PDB entry 7X5G | X-ray diffraction, 2.30 A resolution | chains B and C of the 4 polymer chains in the assembly

[Chain B]
Name: Nuclear factor erythroid 2-related factor 2
From: Homo sapiens
Reference sequence: Q16236 (NF2L2_HUMAN); numbering as in UniProt (aligned over 452-560)
Chain sequence (113 residues; each row starts with the number of its first residue):
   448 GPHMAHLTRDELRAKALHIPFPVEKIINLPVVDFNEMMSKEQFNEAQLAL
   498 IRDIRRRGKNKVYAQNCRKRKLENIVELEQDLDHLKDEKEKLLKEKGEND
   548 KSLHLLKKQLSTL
Unresolved in the structure: 448-453, 559-560
Differences from the reference sequence: expression tag (448-451); engineered mutation Tyr-510 (Ala in Q16236)
Reported in the primary citation:
  - mutagenesis - D457A, F481A, R499M, R502M (30-fold), R504M (30-fold): decreased binding to DNA
  - mutagenesis - Q489A, R503M: unchanged binding to DNA
  - mutagenesis - D500A: increased binding to DNA
  - mutagenesis - F481A, R502M, R504M: abolished signaling
  - mutagenesis - D457A (50%-70%), R499M (50%-70%), D500A (50%-70%), R503M (50%-70%): decreased signaling
  - mutagenesis - Q489A: unchanged signaling
  - specificity-determining residues: Asn-507 (from molecular simulation)

[Chain C]
Molecule: 16-nt DNA strand
Sequence (16 nucleotides; each row starts with the number of its first residue; numbering starts at 0):
     0 GCTGCTGAGTCACTGT

[How chain B and chain C interact]
Contacting residue pairs (12):
  Arg-503(B) / DC10(C)  salt bridge to the phosphate
  Arg-504(B) / DT9(C)  salt bridge to the phosphate
  Arg-504(B) / DC10(C)  phosphate contact
  Asn-507(B) / DT9(C)  base contact
  Asn-507(B) / DC10(C)  hydrogen bond to the base
  Asn-507(B) / DA11(C)  base contact
  Lys-508(B) / DG8(C)  phosphate contact
  Ala-511(B) / DT9(C)  base contact
  Gln-512(B) / DG8(C)  hydrogen bond to the phosphate
  Arg-515(B) / DA7(C)  base contact
  Arg-515(B) / DG8(C)  hydrogen bond to the base
  Arg-515(B) / DT9(C)  base contact
Interface residues without a listed pair, chain B (8 interface residues in all): Asp-500

[Summary]
Chain B and chain C form an interface of 8 and 5 residues respectively, with 3 hydrogen bonds and 2 salt
bridges. Polar contacts include Asn-507(B)/DC10(C), Arg-515(B)/DG8(C) and Gln-512(B)/DG8(C). The paper reports
that D457A, F481A and R499M of chain B, among others, reduce binding to DNA; the specificity determinant
Asn-507(B); 8 substitutions were tested in all.
Here chain B is Nuclear factor erythroid 2-related factor 2 (Homo sapiens) and chain C is a 16-nt DNA strand.
Entry 7X5G (Nrf2 (A510Y)-MafG heterodimer bound with CsMBE2) was determined by X-ray diffraction together with
7X5E and 7X5F from the same study.
